Entry 6UIY (X-ray diffraction, 1.47 A resolution); this record covers chain A.

[Chain A]
Molecule: Streptavidin
Source organism: Streptomyces avidinii
UniProtKB: P22629 (SAV_STRAV); residues 14-159 here correspond to UniProt positions 38-183 (UniProt number = residue number + 24)
Chain sequence (159 residues; numbered 1 to 159; the number before each row is that of its first residue):
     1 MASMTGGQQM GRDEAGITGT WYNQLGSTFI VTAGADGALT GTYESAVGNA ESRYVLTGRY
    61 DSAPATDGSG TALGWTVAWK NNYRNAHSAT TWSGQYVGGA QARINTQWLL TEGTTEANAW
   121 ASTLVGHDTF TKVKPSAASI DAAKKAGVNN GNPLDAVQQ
Disordered / not traced: 1-9, 135-159
Sequence notes: initiating methionine (1); expression tag (2-13); engineered mutation Q101 (Glu125 in P22629), E112 (Ser136 in P22629), A121 (Lys145 in P22629)
Bound ions: Fe ion near E112 (its only coordinating residue here)
Small-molecule neighbours: QG1 ({5-[(3aS,4S,6aR)-2-oxohexahydro-1H-thieno[3,4-d]imidazol-4-yl]-N-(2-{[(pyridin-2-yl)methyl][(pyridin-2-yl-kappaN)methyl]amino-kappaN}ethyl)pentanamide}iron(2+)): N23, L25, S27, Y43, S45, V47, G48, N49, A50, W79, A86, S88, T90, W92, W108, L110, E112, W120, A121, S122, T123, L124, D128
Swiss-Prot annotation at these positions:
  - motif: R59 to D61 (Cell attachment site)
  - binding site (biotin): Y43, Y54, W92, W108, W120
Reported in the primary citation:
  - binding site for QG1: N49, A86, W120

[Summary]
Ligands of chain A: compound QG1. From UniProt: 5 biotin-binding residues. The paper reports a binding site
for QG1 at N49, A86 and W120.
Chain A is Streptavidin (Streptomyces avidinii); the structure, Artificial Iron Proteins: Modelling the Active
Sites in Non-Heme Dioxygenases, was determined by X-ray diffraction, deposited together with 6UI0, 6UIU, 6UIZ
and 6US6.
